Entry 5MWN (X-ray diffraction, 2.20 A resolution); this record covers chains C and F of the 7 polymer chains in the assembly.

[Chain C]
Name: Type VI secretion protein
Organism: Escherichia coli
UniProt: A0A0P7QEP7 (A0A0P7QEP7_ECOLX); residue numbers follow UniProt; this construct covers 1-315
Sequence (315 residues; numbered 1 to 315; the number before each row is that of its first residue):
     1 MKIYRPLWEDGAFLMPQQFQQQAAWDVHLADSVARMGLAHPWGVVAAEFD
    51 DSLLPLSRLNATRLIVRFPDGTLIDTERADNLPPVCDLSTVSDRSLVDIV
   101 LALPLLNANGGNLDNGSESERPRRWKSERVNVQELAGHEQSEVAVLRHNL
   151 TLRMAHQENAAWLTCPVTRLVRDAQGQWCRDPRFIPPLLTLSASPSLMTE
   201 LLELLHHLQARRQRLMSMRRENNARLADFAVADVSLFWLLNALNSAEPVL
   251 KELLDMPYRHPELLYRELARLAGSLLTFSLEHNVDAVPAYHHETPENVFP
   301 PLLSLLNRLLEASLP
Unresolved in the structure: 314-315
Sequence notes: conflict L202 (Ala in A0A0P7QEP7)

[Chain F]
Name: llama nanobody raised against TssK, nbK18
Organism: Lama glama
Notes: antibody fragment or engineered binder
Sequence (125 residues; numbered 1 to 125; the number before each row is that of its first residue):
     1 QVQLVESGGGLVQAGGTLKLSCAASGSISGIVVMAWYRQAPGKQRELVAS
    51 ITSGGTTNYADSVKGRFTISKDNAENTLYLRMNSLKPEDTAVYYCKAFFR
   101 RDYVGYDYWGQGTQVTVSSHHHHHH
Unresolved in the structure: 121-125
Cystine bridges: C22-C95

[Chain C / chain F interface]
Contacting residue pairs (36; chain C residue first):
  K2(C) - Y106(F)
  P69(C) - Y103(F)
  L105(C) - F98(F)  hydrophobic
  L105(C) - R100(F)
  L105(C) - Y103(F)
  L106(C) - V104(F)
  L106(C) - G105(F)  hydrogen bond (backbone-backbone)
  N107(C) - F98(F)
  N107(C) - G105(F)
  N107(C) - Y106(F)
  N107(C) - D107(F)  hydrogen bond
  A108(C) - G105(F)  hydrogen bond (backbone-backbone)
  A108(C) - Y106(F)  hydrophobic
  N109(C) - Y106(F)
  N109(C) - D107(F)
  E118(C) - L47(F)
  E118(C) - A60(F)
  E118(C) - D61(F)  hydrogen bond (side chain-backbone)
  S119(C) - L47(F)
  E120(C) - V33(F)
  E120(C) - A35(F)
  E120(C) - Y37(F)  hydrogen bond
  E120(C) - L47(F)
  E120(C) - S50(F)
  E120(C) - K96(F)  salt bridge
  E120(C) - F98(F)
  R121(C) - F98(F)
  E158(C) - T52(F)  hydrogen bond
  E158(C) - S53(F)  hydrogen bond
  E158(C) - G54(F)  hydrogen bond (side chain-backbone)
  A160(C) - V32(F)
  A160(C) - R100(F)  hydrogen bond (backbone-side chain)
  A161(C) - V32(F)
  W162(C) - R100(F)  hydrogen bond (backbone-side chain)
  L163(C) - R100(F)
  L163(C) - Y103(F)  hydrophobic
Other interface residues (no listed pair), chain C (18 interface residues in all): D70, N159
Other interface residues (no listed pair), chain F (21 interface residues in all): T56, Y59

[In short]
Chain C and chain F form an interface of 18 and 21 residues respectively, with 10 hydrogen bonds and 1 salt
bridge. Polar pairs include E120(C)-K96(F), N107(C)-D107(F) and E118(C)-D61(F).
Here chain C is Type VI secretion protein (Escherichia coli) and chain F is llama nanobody raised against
TssK, nbK18 (Lama glama). Entry 5MWN (Structure of the EAEC T6SS component TssK N-terminal domain in complex
with llama nanobodies nbK18 and ...) was determined by X-ray diffraction, deposited together with 5M2W, 5M2Y
and 5M30.
